3SHJ - chains B and C of the 28 polymer chains in the assembly; structure by X-ray diffraction, 2.80 A resolution.

Chain B:
Protein: Proteasome component Y13
Source organism: Saccharomyces cerevisiae
Notes: EC 3.4.25.1
Reference sequence: P23638 (PSA4_YEAST); the construct lacks a stretch of the UniProt sequence and is renumbered around it, so the offset changes along the chain: 4-63 = UniProt 2-61; 64-144 = UniProt 63-143; 145-200 = UniProt 145-200; 202-204 = UniProt 201-203; 2 more segments
Chain sequence (244 residues; numbered 4 to 239 plus 9 insertion-coded residues; 1 number in that range is skipped by the numbering (no residue carries it; nothing is unmodelled there); the number before each row is that of its first residue; a row labelled like 20A-20B holds insertion residues (20A, then the next letters in order)):
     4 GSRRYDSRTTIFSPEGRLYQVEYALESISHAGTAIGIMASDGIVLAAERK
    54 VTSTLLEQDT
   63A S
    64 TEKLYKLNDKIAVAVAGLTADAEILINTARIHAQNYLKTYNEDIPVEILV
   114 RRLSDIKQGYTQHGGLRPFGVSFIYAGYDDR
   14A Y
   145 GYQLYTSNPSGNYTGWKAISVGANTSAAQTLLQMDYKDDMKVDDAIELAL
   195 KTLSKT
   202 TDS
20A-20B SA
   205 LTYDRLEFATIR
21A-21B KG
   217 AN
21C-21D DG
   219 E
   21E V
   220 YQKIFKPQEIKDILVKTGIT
Swiss-Prot annotation at these positions:
  - cross-link (Glycyl lysine isopeptide (Lys-Gly)): Lys101 (interchain with G-Cter in ubiquitin), Lys199 (interchain with G-Cter in ubiquitin), Lys225 (interchain with G-Cter in ubiquitin)

Chain C:
Protein: Proteasome component PRE6
Source organism: Saccharomyces cerevisiae
Notes: EC 3.4.25.1
Reference sequence: P40303 (PSA7_YEAST); the construct lacks a stretch of the UniProt sequence and is renumbered around it, so the offset changes along the chain: 7-62 = UniProt 3-58; 63-143 = UniProt 60-140; 145-180 = UniProt 144-179; 182-203 = UniProt 184-205; 1 more segments
Chain sequence (241 residues; row label = number of the first residue in the row; note: 3 numbers in that range are skipped by the numbering (no residue carries them; nothing is unmodelled there); a row labelled like 18A-18D holds insertion residues (18A, then the next letters in order)):
     7 GYDRALSIFSPDGHIFQVEYALEAVKRGTCAVGVKGKNCVVLGCERRSTL
    57 KLQDTR
   62A I
    63 TPSKVSKIDSHVVLSFSGLNADSRILIEKARVEAQSHRLTLEDPVTVEYL
   113 TRYVAGVQQRYTQSGGVRPFGVSTLIAGFDP
   14A R
   144 D
   14B D
   145 EPKLYQTEPSGIYSSWSAQTIGRNSKTVREFLEKNY
18A-18D DRKE
   182 PPATVEECVKLTVRSLLEVVQT
   206 GAKNIEITVVKPDSDIVALSSEEINQYVTQIEQEKQEQ
Swiss-Prot annotation at these positions:
  - modified residue: Thr63 (Phosphothreonine)

How chain B and chain C interact:
Residue-residue contacts (75; chain B residue first):
  Arg6(B) with Arg10(C), hydrogen bond (backbone-side chain)
  Asp9(B) with Tyr8(C), hydrogen bond; Arg10(C), salt bridge
  Arg11(B) with Tyr8(C); Arg10(C)
  Thr13(B) with Leu12(C); Arg130(C)
  Ile14(B) with Gln23(C)
  Tyr14A(B) with Arg62(C), hydrogen bond (backbone-side chain); Ile62A(C), hydrophobic
  Phe15(B) with Gln23(C), hydrogen bond (backbone-side chain); Tyr26(C); Ala27(C), hydrophobic; Leu81(C), hydrophobic; Arg130(C); Pro131(C); Gly133(C)
  Ser16(B) with Tyr26(C)
  Pro17(B) with Tyr26(C), hydrophobic; Glu29(C)
  Glu18(B) with Glu29(C); Arg33(C), hydrogen bond (backbone-side chain)
  Gly19(B) with Tyr26(C); Glu29(C); Ala30(C)
  Arg20(B) with Arg33(C)
  Leu21(B) with Arg130(C)
  Met41(B) with Asp60(C); Arg62(C)
  Glu110(B) with Ile62A(C)
  Arg114(B) with Arg86(C)
  Ser117(B) with Arg86(C), hydrogen bond (backbone-side chain)
  Asp118(B) with Arg86(C), salt bridge
  Gln121(B) with Ala83(C); Asp84(C); Ile87(C)
  Thr124(B) with Arg130(C), hydrogen bond (backbone-side chain)
  Gln125(B) with Tyr123(C); Gly128(C); Val129(C); Arg130(C), hydrogen bond (backbone-backbone); Phe132(C)
  His126(B) with Gly128(C); Val129(C)
  Gly127(B) with Tyr8(C); Gly128(C)
  Gly128(B) with Tyr8(C)
  Tyr146(B) with Arg62(C), hydrogen bond (backbone-side chain)
  Gln147(B) with Ile62A(C)
  Leu148(B) with Ile62A(C)
  Tyr149(B) with Ile62A(C)
  Ser154(B) with Ala83(C)
  Gly155(B) with Ala83(C); Arg86(C), hydrogen bond (backbone-side chain)
  Asn156(B) with Asn82(C)
  Tyr157(B) with Pro64(C); Arg86(C)
  Thr158(B) with Thr63(C)
  Gly159(B) with Gln59(C); Asp60(C), hydrogen bond (backbone-backbone); Ile62A(C); Thr63(C), hydrogen bond (backbone-side chain)
  Trp160(B) with Leu56(C), hydrophobic; Leu58(C); Gln59(C); Asp60(C)
  Lys161(B) with Leu58(C), hydrogen bond (backbone-backbone); Gln59(C)
  Ala162(B) with Leu58(C)
  Gln173(B) with Leu56(C); Leu58(C)
  Leu176(B) with Leu58(C), hydrophobic
  Gln177(B) with Lys57(C); Leu58(C)
  Tyr180(B) with Leu58(C), hydrophobic

Summary:
The interface between chain B and chain C involves 41 residues on one side and 31 on the other; the contacts
include 13 hydrogen bonds and 2 salt bridges. Polar contacts include Asp9(B)-Arg10(C), Asp118(B)-Arg86(C) and
Arg6(B)-Arg10(C).
Chain B is Proteasome component Y13 and chain C is Proteasome component PRE6, both from Saccharomyces
cerevisiae; the structure, Proteasome in complex with hydroxyurea derivative HU10, was determined by X-ray
diffraction.
